PDB entry 1ZMU | X-ray diffraction, 2.90 A resolution | chains A and B

[Chain A (and B)]
Protein: MAP/Microtubule affinity regulating kinase 2
Source organism: Rattus norvegicus
Notes: EC 2.7.1.37; fragment: catalytic and ubiquitin-associated domains; chain B of this document is another copy of the same molecule, construct and numbering; everything in this record applies to it too
Reference sequence: O08679 (MARK2_RAT); residues 39-364 here = UniProt positions 39-364
Chain sequence (327 residues; row label = number of the first residue in the row):
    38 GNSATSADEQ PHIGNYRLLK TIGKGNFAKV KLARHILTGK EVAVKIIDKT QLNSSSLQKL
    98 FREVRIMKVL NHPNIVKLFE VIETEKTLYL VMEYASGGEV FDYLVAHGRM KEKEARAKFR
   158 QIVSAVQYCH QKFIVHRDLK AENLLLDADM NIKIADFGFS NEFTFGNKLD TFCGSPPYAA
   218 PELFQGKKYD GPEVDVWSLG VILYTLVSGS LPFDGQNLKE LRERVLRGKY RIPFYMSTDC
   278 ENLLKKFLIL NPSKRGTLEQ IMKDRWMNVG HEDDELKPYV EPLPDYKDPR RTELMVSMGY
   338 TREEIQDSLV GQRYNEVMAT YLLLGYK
Disordered / not traced: 38-50, 63-64, 193-210, 364 (chain B: 38-47, 63-64, 193-210, 364)
Sequence notes: cloning artifact (38)
UniProt features mapped onto this chain:
  - active site: Asp175 (Proton acceptor)
  - binding site (ATP): Ile59 to Val67, Lys82
  - modified residue: Ser40 (Phosphoserine), Thr58 (Phosphothreonine), Ser91 (Phosphoserine), Ser92 (Phosphoserine), Ser93 (Phosphoserine), Thr208 (Phosphothreonine), Ser212 (Phosphoserine), Ser274 (Phosphoserine), Thr275 (Phosphothreonine), Thr294 (Phosphothreonine)
  - mutagenesis: Lys82 (K82A: Loss of kinase activity), Ser91 to Ser93 (Loss of phosphorylation by CaMK1, decrease in kinase activity and ability to promote neurite outgrowth; when associated with A-294), Thr208 (T208A: Abolishes activation of serine/threonine-protein kinase activity and only basal activity remains; T208E: Phosphomimetic mutant that leads to activation but not in presence of GSK3-beta), Ser212 (S212A: Loss of activity; neither activated by TAOK1 nor by STK11/LKB1), Thr294 (T294A: Loss of phosphorylation by CaMK1, decrease in kinase activity and ability to promote neurite outgrowth; when associated with 91-A--A-93)

[Interface between chain A and chain B]
Pairs across the interface - 33 pairs, chain A then chain B:
  Ser92(A) - Arg261(B)  hydrogen bond
  Ser93(A) - Gln253(B)
  Lys96(A) - Gln253(B)
  Lys96(A) - Asn254(B)
  Asp175(A) - Asn254(B)
  Ser212(A) - Leu255(B)
  Pro213(A) - Leu255(B)  hydrophobic
  Glu219(A) - Arg259(B)  hydrogen bond (backbone-side chain)
  Leu220(A) - Phe221(B)
  Leu220(A) - Leu255(B)  hydrophobic
  Leu220(A) - Arg259(B)  hydrogen bond (backbone-side chain)
  Phe221(A) - Leu220(B)
  Phe221(A) - Phe221(B)
  Phe221(A) - Gln222(B)
  Phe221(A) - Gly223(B)  hydrogen bond (backbone-backbone)
  Gln222(A) - Phe221(B)
  Gly223(A) - Phe221(B)  hydrogen bond (backbone-backbone)
  Gly223(A) - Arg259(B)
  Lys224(A) - Arg259(B)  hydrogen bond (backbone-side chain)
  Tyr226(A) - Arg259(B)
  Gln253(A) - Ser93(B)  hydrogen bond
  Leu255(A) - Ser212(B)
  Leu255(A) - Pro213(B)  hydrophobic
  Leu255(A) - Leu220(B)
  Lys256(A) - Leu220(B)
  Lys256(A) - Tyr226(B)
  Lys256(A) - Asp227(B)  salt bridge
  Glu257(A) - Ser92(B)
  Arg259(A) - Glu219(B)  hydrogen bond (side chain-backbone)
  Arg259(A) - Leu220(B)  hydrogen bond (side chain-backbone)
  Arg259(A) - Gly223(B)
  Arg259(A) - Lys224(B)  hydrogen bond (side chain-backbone)
  Arg259(A) - Tyr226(B)
Other interface residues (no listed pair), chain A (21 interface residues in all): Ala216, Lys225, Asn254
Other interface residues (no listed pair), chain B (21 interface residues in all): Asp175, Ala216, Lys225, Lys256

[Summary]
The chain A/chain B interface involves 21 residues from each chain; the contacts include 10 hydrogen bonds and
1 salt bridge. Polar pairs include Lys256(A)-Asp227(B), Ser92(A)-Arg261(B) and Glu219(A)-Arg259(B). From
UniProt: active-site residue Asp175(A), 10 ATP-binding residues and 7 mutagenesis sites on chain A.
Both chains are MAP/Microtubule affinity regulating kinase 2 (Rattus norvegicus). Entry 1ZMU (Catalytic and
ubiqutin-associated domains of MARK2/PAR-1: Wild type) was determined by X-ray diffraction, deposited together
with 1Y8G, 1ZMV and 1ZMW.
